PDB entry 7BYQ | X-ray diffraction, 1.96 A resolution | chains C and D of the 4 polymer chains in the assembly

== Chain C (and D) ==
Name: Metallo-beta-lactamase PNGM-1
From: uncultured bacterium
Notes: EC 3.5.2.6; chain D of this document is another copy of the same molecule, construct and numbering; everything in this record applies to it too
UniProtKB: A0A2U8UYM6 (A0A2U8UYM6_9BACT); residues 2-373 here = UniProt positions 2-373
Chain sequence (372 residues; each row starts with the number of its first residue):
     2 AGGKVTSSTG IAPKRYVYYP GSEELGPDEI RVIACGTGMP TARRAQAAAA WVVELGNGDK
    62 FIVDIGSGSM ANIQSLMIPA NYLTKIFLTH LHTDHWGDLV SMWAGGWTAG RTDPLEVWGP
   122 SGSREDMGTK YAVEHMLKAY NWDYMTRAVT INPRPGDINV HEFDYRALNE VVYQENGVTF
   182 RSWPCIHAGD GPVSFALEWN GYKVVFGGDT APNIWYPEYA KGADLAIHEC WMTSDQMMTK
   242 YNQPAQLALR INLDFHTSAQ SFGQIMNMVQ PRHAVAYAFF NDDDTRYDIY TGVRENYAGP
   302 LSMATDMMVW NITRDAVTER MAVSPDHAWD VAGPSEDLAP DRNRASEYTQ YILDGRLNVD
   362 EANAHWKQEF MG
Disordered / not traced: 334-345 (chain D: 336-345)
Differences from the reference sequence: engineered mutation Ala279 (His in A0A2U8UYM6)
Metal / ion sites: Zn2+: His91, His93, His188, Asp210
From the paper describing this entry:
  - mutagenesis - H279A: decreased binding to Zn2+

== Interface between chain C and chain D ==
Pairs across the interface (75; chain C residue first):
  Ala2(C) - Trp330(D)  hydrophobic
  Ala2(C) - Asp331(D)  hydrogen bond (backbone-backbone)
  Ala2(C) - Val332(D)
  Gly4(C) - Val332(D)
  Lys5(C) - Ala333(D)
  Lys5(C) - Gly334(D)
  Val6(C) - Pro80(D)  hydrophobic
  Val6(C) - Tyr83(D)  hydrophobic
  Val6(C) - Val332(D)  hydrophobic
  Val6(C) - Ala333(D)  hydrogen bond (backbone-backbone)
  Val6(C) - Gly334(D)
  Val6(C) - Pro335(D)
  Thr7(C) - Tyr83(D)  hydrogen bond (backbone-side chain)
  Thr7(C) - Pro335(D)
  Ser8(C) - Tyr83(D)
  Ser9(C) - Gly59(D)  hydrogen bond (side chain-backbone)
  Ser9(C) - Lys61(D)  hydrogen bond (backbone-side chain)
  Ser9(C) - Tyr83(D)  hydrogen bond (backbone-side chain)
  Thr10(C) - Glu25(D)
  Thr10(C) - Leu26(D)  hydrogen bond (backbone-backbone)
  Thr10(C) - Leu56(D)
  Thr10(C) - Gly57(D)
  Thr10(C) - Gly59(D)
  Ile12(C) - Gly22(D)
  Ile12(C) - Ser23(D)
  Ile12(C) - Glu24(D)
  Ile12(C) - Glu25(D)
  Ala13(C) - Gly22(D)  hydrogen bond (backbone-backbone)
  Arg16(C) - Met78(D)
  Tyr17(C) - Met78(D)  hydrophobic
  Tyr17(C) - Pro326(D)
  Tyr17(C) - His328(D)
  Tyr17(C) - Ala329(D)
  Tyr17(C) - Trp330(D)  hydrogen bond (side chain-backbone)
  Val18(C) - Met78(D)  hydrophobic
  Tyr20(C) - Tyr20(D)  hydrophobic
  Tyr20(C) - Pro21(D)  hydrogen bond (side chain-backbone)
  Tyr20(C) - Met78(D)
  Tyr20(C) - Val324(D)
  Tyr20(C) - Pro326(D)
  Pro21(C) - Tyr20(D)  hydrogen bond (backbone-side chain)
  Gly22(C) - Ile12(D)
  Gly22(C) - Ala13(D)  hydrogen bond (backbone-backbone)
  Gly22(C) - Arg16(D)
  Ser23(C) - Ile12(D)
  Ser23(C) - Arg16(D)
  Glu24(C) - Ile12(D)
  Glu25(C) - Thr10(D)
  Glu25(C) - Ile12(D)
  Leu26(C) - Thr10(D)  hydrogen bond (backbone-backbone)
  Gly57(C) - Thr10(D)
  Gly59(C) - Ser9(D)  hydrogen bond (backbone-side chain)
  Lys61(C) - Ser9(D)  hydrogen bond (side chain-backbone)
  Met78(C) - Val6(D)
  Met78(C) - Arg16(D)
  Met78(C) - Val18(D)  hydrophobic
  Met78(C) - Tyr20(D)
  Pro80(C) - Val6(D)  hydrophobic
  Tyr83(C) - Val6(D)  hydrophobic
  Tyr83(C) - Ser8(D)
  Val324(C) - Tyr20(D)
  Val324(C) - Val324(D)
  Val324(C) - Ser325(D)
  Ser325(C) - Val324(D)
  Pro326(C) - Tyr17(D)
  Pro326(C) - Val18(D)  hydrophobic
  Pro326(C) - Tyr20(D)
  His328(C) - Tyr17(D)
  Ala329(C) - Tyr17(D)
  Trp330(C) - Ala2(D)  hydrophobic
  Trp330(C) - Tyr17(D)  hydrogen bond (backbone-side chain)
  Asp331(C) - Ala2(D)  hydrogen bond (backbone-backbone)
  Val332(C) - Gly4(D)
  Ala333(C) - Lys5(D)
  Ala333(C) - Val6(D)  hydrogen bond (backbone-backbone)
Other interface residues (no listed pair), chain C (37 interface residues in all): Leu56, Ser76
Other interface residues (no listed pair), chain D (41 interface residues in all): Thr7, Gly11, Glu55, Asn58

== Overview ==
37 residues of chain C and 41 residues of chain D are in contact; the contacts include 18 hydrogen bonds.
Polar contacts include Thr7(C)-Tyr83(D), Ser9(C)-Gly59(D) and Ser9(C)-Lys61(D). The Zn2+ site is built by
His91(C), His93(C), His188(C) and Asp210(C). The paper reports that H279A of chain C reduces binding to Zn2+.
Chain C and chain D are both Metallo-beta-lactamase PNGM-1 (uncultured bacterium); the structure, The mutant
variant of PNGM-1. H279A was substituted for alanine to study metal coordination, was determined by X-ray
diffraction, deposited together with 7WI1, 7BZ1, 7BZ3, 7BZ4 and 7BZI.
